PDB entry 5CPI | X-ray diffraction, 2.90 A resolution | chains E and I of the 10 polymer chains in the assembly

Chain E:
Molecule: Histone H3.1
From: Homo sapiens
UniProtKB: P68431 (H31_HUMAN); residues 0-135 here correspond to UniProt positions 1-136 (UniProt number = residue number + 1)
Sequence (139 residues; row label = number of the first residue in the row; numbers below 1 keep their minus sign (Gly-3 is residue -3)):
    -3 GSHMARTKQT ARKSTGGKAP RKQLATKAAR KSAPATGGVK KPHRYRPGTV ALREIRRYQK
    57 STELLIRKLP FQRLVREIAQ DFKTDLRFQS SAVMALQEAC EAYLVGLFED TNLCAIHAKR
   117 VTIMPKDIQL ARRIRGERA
Disordered / not traced: -3 to 37
Construct notes: expression tag (-3 to -1)
Swiss-Prot annotation at these positions:
  - modified residue: Arg2 (Asymmetric dimethylarginine), Thr3 (Phosphothreonine), Lys4 (Allysine), Gln5 (5-glutamyl dopamine), Thr6 (Phosphothreonine), Arg8 (Citrulline), Lys9 (N6,N6,N6-trimethyllysine), Ser10 (ADP-ribosylserine), Thr11 (Phosphothreonine), Lys14 (N6-(2-hydroxyisobutyryl)lysine), Arg17 (Asymmetric dimethylarginine), Lys18 (N6-(2-hydroxyisobutyryl)lysine), Lys23 (N6-(2-hydroxyisobutyryl)lysine), Arg26 (Citrulline), Lys27 (N6,N6,N6-trimethyllysine), Ser28 (ADP-ribosylserine), Lys36 (N6,N6,N6-trimethyllysine), Lys37 (N6-methyllysine), Tyr41 (Phosphotyrosine), Lys56 (N6,N6,N6-trimethyllysine) and 8 more in UniProt
  - lipidation: Lys18 (N6-decanoyllysine)

Chain I:
Molecule: 146-nt DNA strand
Sequence (146 nucleotides; row label = number of the first residue in the row):
     1 ATCCAAATGG ATTCGAATGG AATCATTGAA TGGAAATGAA TGGAATCATT GGTTGGACTC
    61 AAATGGAATT TTCGAACAGG CTCAAATGGA ATCTTCGAAT GGATTCGAAT GTAATCATTT
   121 TCGAATGGAT TCGAATGGAA TCTGAT

How chain E and chain I interact:
Contacting residue pairs - 29 pairs, chain E then chain I:
  His39(E) - DA5(I)  phosphate contact
  His39(E) - DA6(I)  salt bridge to the phosphate
  Arg40(E) - DA5(I)  hydrogen bond to the phosphate
  Arg40(E) - DA6(I)  salt bridge to the phosphate
  Arg40(E) - DC83(I)  phosphate contact
  Tyr41(E) - DT82(I)  phosphate contact
  Tyr41(E) - DC83(I)  phosphate contact
  Arg42(E) - DT82(I)  sugar contact
  Pro43(E) - DC81(I)  phosphate contact
  Pro43(E) - DT82(I)  sugar contact
  Gly44(E) - DC81(I)  phosphate contact
  Gly44(E) - DT82(I)  hydrogen bond to the phosphate
  Thr45(E) - DT82(I)  hydrogen bond to the phosphate
  Val46(E) - DT82(I)  hydrogen bond to the phosphate
  Ala47(E) - DT82(I)  hydrogen bond to the phosphate
  Arg49(E) - DA7(I)  hydrogen bond to the phosphate
  Arg49(E) - DT8(I)  salt bridge to the phosphate
  Arg63(E) - DA90(I)  hydrogen bond to the phosphate
  Arg63(E) - DA91(I)  phosphate contact
  Lys64(E) - DA91(I)  hydrogen bond to the phosphate
  Lys64(E) - DT92(I)  salt bridge to the phosphate
  Leu65(E) - DA90(I)  phosphate contact
  Leu65(E) - DA91(I)  hydrogen bond to the phosphate
  Pro66(E) - DA90(I)  phosphate contact
  Arg69(E) - DA90(I)  salt bridge to the phosphate
  Asp81(E) - DT100(I)  phosphate contact
  Arg83(E) - DA99(I)  base contact
  Arg83(E) - DT100(I)  hydrogen bond to the sugar
  Lys115(E) - DT71(I)  salt bridge to the phosphate
Also at the interface, not in a pair above, chain E (19 interface residues in all): Thr118
Also at the interface, not in a pair above, chain I (14 interface residues in all): DG80

Summary:
19 residues of chain E face 14 of chain I across their interface, with 10 hydrogen bonds and 6 salt bridges.
Polar pairs include Arg83(E)-DT100(I), Arg40(E)-DA5(I) and Gly44(E)-DT82(I).
Here chain E is Histone H3.1 (Homo sapiens) and chain I is a 146-nt DNA strand. Entry 5CPI (Nucleosome
containing unmethylated Sat2R DNA) was determined by X-ray diffraction, deposited together with 5CPJ and 5CPK.
